Entry 9G1V (electron microscopy, 2.70 A resolution); this record covers chains B and S of the 17 polymer chains in the assembly.

== Chain B ==
Name: DNA-directed RNA polymerase I subunit RPA135
Organism: Saccharomyces cerevisiae
Notes: EC 2.7.7.6
UniProt: P22138 (RPA2_YEAST); residue numbers follow UniProt; this construct covers 1-1203
Chain sequence (1203 residues; row label = number of the first residue in the row):
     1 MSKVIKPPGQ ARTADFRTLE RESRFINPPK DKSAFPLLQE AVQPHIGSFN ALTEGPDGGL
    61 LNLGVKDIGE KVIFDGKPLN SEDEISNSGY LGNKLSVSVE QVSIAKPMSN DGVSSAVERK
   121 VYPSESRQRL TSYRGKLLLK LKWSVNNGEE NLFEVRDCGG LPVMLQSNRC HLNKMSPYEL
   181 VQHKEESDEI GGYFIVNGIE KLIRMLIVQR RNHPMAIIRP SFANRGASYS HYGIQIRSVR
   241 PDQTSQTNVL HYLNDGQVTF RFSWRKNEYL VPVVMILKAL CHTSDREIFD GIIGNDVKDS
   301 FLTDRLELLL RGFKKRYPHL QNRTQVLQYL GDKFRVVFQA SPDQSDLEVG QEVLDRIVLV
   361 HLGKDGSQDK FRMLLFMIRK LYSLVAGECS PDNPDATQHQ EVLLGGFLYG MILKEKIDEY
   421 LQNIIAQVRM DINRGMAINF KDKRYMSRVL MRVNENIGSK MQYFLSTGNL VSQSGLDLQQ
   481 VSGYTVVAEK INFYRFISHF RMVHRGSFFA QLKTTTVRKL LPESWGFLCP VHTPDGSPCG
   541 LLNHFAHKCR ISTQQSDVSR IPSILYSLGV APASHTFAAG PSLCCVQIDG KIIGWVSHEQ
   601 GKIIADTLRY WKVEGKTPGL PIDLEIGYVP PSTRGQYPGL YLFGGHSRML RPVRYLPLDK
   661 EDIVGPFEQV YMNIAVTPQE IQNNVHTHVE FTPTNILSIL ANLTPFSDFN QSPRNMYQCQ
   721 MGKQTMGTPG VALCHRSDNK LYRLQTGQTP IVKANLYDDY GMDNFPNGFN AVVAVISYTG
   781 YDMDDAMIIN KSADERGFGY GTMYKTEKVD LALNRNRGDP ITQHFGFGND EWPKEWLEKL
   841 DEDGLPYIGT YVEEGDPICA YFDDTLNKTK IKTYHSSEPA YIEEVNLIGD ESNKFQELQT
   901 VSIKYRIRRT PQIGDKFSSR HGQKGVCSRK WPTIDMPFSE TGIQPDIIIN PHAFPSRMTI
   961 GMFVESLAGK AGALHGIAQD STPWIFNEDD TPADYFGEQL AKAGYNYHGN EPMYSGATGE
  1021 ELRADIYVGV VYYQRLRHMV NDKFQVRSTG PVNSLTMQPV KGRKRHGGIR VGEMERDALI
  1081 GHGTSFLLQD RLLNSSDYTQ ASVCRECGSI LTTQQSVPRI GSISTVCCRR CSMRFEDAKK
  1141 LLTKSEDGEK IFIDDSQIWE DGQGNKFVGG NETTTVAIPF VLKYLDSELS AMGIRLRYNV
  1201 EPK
Not modelled in the structure: 1-10, 79-88, 112-115, 1140-1154
Curated features (UniProtKB/Swiss-Prot):
  - zinc finger: Cys1104 to Cys1131 (C4-type)
  - modified residue: Ser2 (N-acetylserine), Ser81 (Phosphoserine), Ser1156 (Phosphoserine)
  - mutagenesis: Cys1104 (C1104A: No effect; when associated with A-1107; A-1128 and A-1131), Cys1107 (C1107A: Lethal. Abolishes recruitment of RPA1 to Pol I. No effect; when associated with A-1104; A-1128 and A-1131), Cys1127 (C1127R: Responsible of suppression of RPA190-5 and RPA190-1 mutations), Cys1128 (C1128A: No effect; when associated with A-1104; A-1107 and A-1131), Cys1131 (C1131A: No effect; when associated with A-1104; A-1107 and A-1128)
Ion coordination: Zn2+: Cys1104, Cys1107, Cys1128, Cys1131

== Chain S ==
Molecule: Non-template DNA
Sequence (38 nucleotides; row label = number of the first residue in the row):
     1 GATTTCATAC GCCATTCCTT CTCTCTGCTT ATCGGTAG
Not modelled in the structure: 1-6, 14-21, 35-38

== Interface between chain B and chain S ==
Residue-residue contacts - 5 pairs, chain B then chain S:
  Arg219(B) with DC23(S), salt bridge to the phosphate
  Ser221(B) with DC23(S), hydrogen bond to the phosphate
  Gln479(B) with DT22(S), hydrogen bond to the base
  Phe508(B) with DT22(S), base contact
  Arg817(B) with DT8(S), phosphate contact
Interface residues without a listed pair, chain B (7 interface residues in all): Phe509, Leu512
Interface residues without a listed pair, chain S (5 interface residues in all): DA7, DT24

== In short ==
7 residues of chain B and 5 residues of chain S are in contact; the contacts include 2 hydrogen bonds and 1
salt bridge. Polar contacts include Gln479(B)-DT22(S), Ser221(B)-DC23(S) and Arg219(B)-DC23(S). From UniProt:
5 mutagenesis sites on chain B.
Here chain B is DNA-directed RNA polymerase I subunit RPA135 (Saccharomyces cerevisiae) and chain S is
Non-template DNA. Entry 9G1V (Yeast RNA polymerase I elongation complex stalled by an apurinic site) was
determined by electron microscopy together with 9G1X, 9G23, 9G24, 9G26, 9G27, 9G29, 9G2B and 9G2C from the
same study.
